PDB entry 6AP6 | X-ray diffraction, 1.65 A resolution | chain A

Chain A:
Name: Probable strigolactone esterase DAD2
Source organism: Petunia hybrida
Reference sequence: J9U5U9 (DAD2_PETHY); residues 1-267 here = UniProt positions 1-267
Chain sequence (269 residues; row label = number of the first residue in the row; numbers below 1 keep their minus sign (Gly-1 is residue -1)):
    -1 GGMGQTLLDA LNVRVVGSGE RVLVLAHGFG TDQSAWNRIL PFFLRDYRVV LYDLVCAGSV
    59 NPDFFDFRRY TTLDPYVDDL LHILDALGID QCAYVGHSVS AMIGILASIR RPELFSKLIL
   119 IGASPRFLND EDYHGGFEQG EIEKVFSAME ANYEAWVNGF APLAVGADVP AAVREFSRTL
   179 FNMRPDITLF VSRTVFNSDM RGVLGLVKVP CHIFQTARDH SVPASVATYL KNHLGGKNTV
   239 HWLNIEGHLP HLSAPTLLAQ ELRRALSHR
Disordered / not traced: -1 to 2, 267
Sequence notes: expression tag (-1 to 0); engineered mutation Gln89 (Cys in J9U5U9)
Residues lining bound ligands: Tolfenamic acid (TLF; 2-[(3-chloro-2-methylphenyl)amino]benzoic acid): Phe27, Ser96, Val97, Phe125, Phe135, Ile140, Val143, Met147, Trp154, Phe158, Val189, Ser190, Val193, Phe194, His218, Ser219, His246
What the authors report for this chain:
  - mutagenesis - C89Q: unchanged catalytic activity
  - conformationally variable residues (side-chain flip): Phe125, Ile140, Val143, Val193, Phe194, His218, Ser219
  - binding site for Tolfenamic acid: Phe27, Ser96, Phe125, Phe158, Phe194, Ser219, His246
  - catalytic residues: Ser96, His246 (citing earlier work)

Summary:
Chain A binds Tolfenamic acid. From the paper: catalytic residues Ser96 and His246; C89Q leaves catalytic
activity unchanged.
Chain A is Probable strigolactone esterase DAD2 (Petunia hybrida); the structure, Crystal Structure of DAD2 in
complex with tolfenamic acid, was determined by X-ray diffraction (same publication as 6AP7 and 6AP8).
